6VM4 - chains Z and Y of the 26 polymer chains in the assembly; structure by electron microscopy, 7.08 A resolution (low resolution: residue-level contacts below are approximate; hydrogen-bond / salt-bridge calls are withheld).

Chain Z (and Y):
Protein: ATP synthase subunit c, chloroplastic
From: Spinacia oleracea
Notes: chain Y of this document is another copy of the same molecule, construct and numbering; everything in this record applies to it too
UniProtKB: P69447 (ATPH_SPIOL); numbering as in UniProt (aligned over 1-81)
Sequence (81 residues; row label = number of the first residue in the row):
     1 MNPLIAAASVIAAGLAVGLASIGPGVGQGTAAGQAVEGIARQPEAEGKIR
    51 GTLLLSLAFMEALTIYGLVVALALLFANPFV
Not modelled in the structure: 1-2
UniProt features mapped onto this chain:
  - site: Glu-61 (Reversibly protonated during proton transport)
  - modified residue: Met-1 (N-formylmethionine)

How chain Z and chain Y interact:
Pairs across the interface (47; chain Z residue first):
  Pro-3(Z) / Ile-5(Y)
  Ala-6(Z) / Phe-80(Y)
  Ala-7(Z) / Ile-5(Y)
  Ala-7(Z) / Ala-8(Y)
  Val-10(Z) / Ser-9(Y)
  Val-10(Z) / Ala-12(Y)
  Ile-11(Z) / Ala-12(Y)
  Gly-14(Z) / Ala-12(Y)
  Gly-14(Z) / Ala-16(Y)
  Val-17(Z) / Ala-20(Y)
  Val-17(Z) / Val-70(Y)
  Gly-18(Z) / Ala-16(Y)
  Gly-18(Z) / Leu-19(Y)
  Gly-18(Z) / Ala-20(Y)
  Ser-21(Z) / Ala-20(Y)
  Ser-21(Z) / Pro-24(Y)
  Ser-21(Z) / Leu-63(Y)
  Ile-22(Z) / Leu-19(Y)
  Ile-22(Z) / Gly-23(Y)
  Ile-22(Z) / Pro-24(Y)
  Gly-25(Z) / Pro-24(Y)
  Val-26(Z) / Gly-23(Y)
  Val-26(Z) / Pro-24(Y)
  Val-26(Z) / Gly-27(Y)
  Gly-29(Z) / Gly-27(Y)
  Gly-29(Z) / Gln-28(Y)
  Gly-29(Z) / Ala-31(Y)
  Thr-30(Z) / Gly-27(Y)
  Ala-32(Z) / Ala-31(Y)
  Ala-32(Z) / Ala-35(Y)
  Ala-32(Z) / Ser-56(Y)
  Gly-33(Z) / Ala-31(Y)
  Gly-33(Z) / Gln-34(Y)
  Gly-33(Z) / Ala-35(Y)
  Val-36(Z) / Ala-35(Y)
  Glu-37(Z) / Gln-34(Y)
  Glu-37(Z) / Ala-35(Y)
  Ala-40(Z) / Ile-39(Y)
  Ala-40(Z) / Gln-42(Y)
  Pro-43(Z) / Ala-45(Y)
  Leu-57(Z) / Phe-59(Y)
  Thr-64(Z) / Leu-63(Y)
  Leu-68(Z) / Tyr-66(Y)
  Ala-71(Z) / Val-70(Y)
  Leu-75(Z) / Pro-79(Y)
  Leu-75(Z) / Phe-80(Y)
  Phe-76(Z) / Pro-79(Y)
Interface residues without a listed pair, chain Z (30 interface residues in all): Arg-41, Arg-50, Glu-61, Leu-74
Interface residues without a listed pair, chain Y (32 interface residues in all): Leu-4, Thr-30, Gly-38, Ile-49, Thr-52, Met-60, Thr-64, Gly-67

Summary:
30 residues of chain Z and 32 residues of chain Y are in contact.
Both chains are ATP synthase subunit c, chloroplastic (Spinacia oleracea). Entry 6VM4 (Chloroplast ATP
synthase (C2, CF1FO)) was determined by electron microscopy together with 6VM1, 6VMB, 6VMD, 6VMG, 6VOF, 6VOG
and 8 further entries from the same study.
